6BZO - chains F and O of the 9 polymer chains in the assembly; structure by electron microscopy, 3.38 A resolution.

[Chain F]
Name: RNA polymerase sigma factor SigA
Organism: Mycobacterium tuberculosis
UniProtKB: A0A045HD00 (A0A045HD00_MYCTX); residue numbers follow UniProt; this construct covers 1-528
Amino-acid sequence (531 residues; each row starts with the number of its first residue; numbers below 1 keep their minus sign (Gly-2 is residue -2)):
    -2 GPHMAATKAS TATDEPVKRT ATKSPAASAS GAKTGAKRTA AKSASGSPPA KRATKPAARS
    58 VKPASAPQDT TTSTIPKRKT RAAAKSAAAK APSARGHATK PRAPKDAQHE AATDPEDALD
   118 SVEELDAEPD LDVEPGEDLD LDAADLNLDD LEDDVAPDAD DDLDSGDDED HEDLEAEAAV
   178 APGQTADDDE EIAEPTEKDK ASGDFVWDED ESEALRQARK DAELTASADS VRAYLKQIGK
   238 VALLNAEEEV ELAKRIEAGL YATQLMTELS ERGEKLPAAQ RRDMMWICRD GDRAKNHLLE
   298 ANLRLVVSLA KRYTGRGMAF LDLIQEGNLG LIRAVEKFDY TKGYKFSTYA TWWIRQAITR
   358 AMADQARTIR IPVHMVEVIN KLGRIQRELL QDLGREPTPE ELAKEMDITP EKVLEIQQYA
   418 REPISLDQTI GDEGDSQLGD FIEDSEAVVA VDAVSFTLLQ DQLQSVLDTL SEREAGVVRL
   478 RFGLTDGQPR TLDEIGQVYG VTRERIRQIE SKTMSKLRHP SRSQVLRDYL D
Disordered / not traced: -2 to 201, 528
Differences from the reference sequence: expression tag (-2 to 0)
Residues lining bound ligands: Fidaxomicin (FI8): Leu423, Asp424, Gln434, Val445
From the paper describing this entry:
  - binding site for Fidaxomicin: Asp424, Val445

[Chain O]
Molecule: 31-nt DNA strand
Sequence (31 nucleotides; row label = number of the first residue in the row):
     1 GCTTGACAAA AGTGTTAAAT TGTGCTATAC T

[Chain F / chain O interface]
Residue-residue contacts (46):
  Leu240(F) - DT31(O)  base contact
  Ala298(F) - DT31(O)  base contact
  Asn299(F) - DT31(O)  base contact
  Arg301(F) - DT31(O)  phosphate contact
  Leu302(F) - DT31(O)  hydrogen bond to the base
  Ser305(F) - DT31(O)  hydrogen bond to the sugar
  Arg330(F) - DG24(O)  salt bridge to the phosphate
  Lys334(F) - DC25(O)  salt bridge to the phosphate
  Lys334(F) - DT26(O)  phosphate contact
  Asp336(F) - DA27(O)  base contact
  Lys339(F) - DA27(O)  base contact
  Tyr341(F) - DT28(O)  sugar contact
  Tyr341(F) - DA29(O)  phosphate contact
  Lys342(F) - DA29(O)  hydrogen bond to the phosphate
  Lys342(F) - DC30(O)  salt bridge to the phosphate
  Ser344(F) - DA29(O)  sugar contact
  Ser344(F) - DC30(O)  hydrogen bond to the phosphate
  Ser344(F) - DT31(O)  base contact
  Thr345(F) - DA27(O)  phosphate contact
  Thr345(F) - DT28(O)  sugar contact
  Thr345(F) - DA29(O)  hydrogen bond to the phosphate
  Thr345(F) - DC30(O)  base contact
  Tyr346(F) - DT26(O)  hydrogen bond to the phosphate
  Tyr346(F) - DA27(O)  base contact
  Thr348(F) - DC30(O)  base contact
  Trp349(F) - DT26(O)  base contact
  Trp349(F) - DA27(O)  sugar contact
  Trp350(F) - DC25(O)  phosphate contact
  Gln353(F) - DC25(O)  base contact
  Gln353(F) - DT26(O)  base contact
  Arg357(F) - DT23(O)  base contact
  Arg357(F) - DG24(O)  hydrogen bond to the base
  Arg357(F) - DC25(O)  base contact
  Arg367(F) - DG22(O)  salt bridge to the phosphate
  Pro369(F) - DT21(O)  phosphate contact
  Pro369(F) - DG22(O)  phosphate contact
  Val370(F) - DT23(O)  base contact
  His371(F) - DT20(O)  sugar contact
  His371(F) - DT21(O)  salt bridge to the phosphate
  Thr499(F) - DT4(O)  base contact
  Glu501(F) - DT3(O)  base contact
  Glu501(F) - DT4(O)  base contact
  Arg502(F) - DG1(O)  sugar contact
  Arg502(F) - DC2(O)  salt bridge to the phosphate
  Arg502(F) - DT3(O)  phosphate contact
  Gln505(F) - DC2(O)  base contact
Also at the interface, not in a pair above, chain F (31 interface residues in all): Arg470, Gly497, Val498

[Summary]
31 residues of chain F and 16 residues of chain O are in contact, with 7 hydrogen bonds and 6 salt bridges.
Among the polar pairs are Leu302(F)-DT31(O), Arg357(F)-DG24(O) and Ser305(F)-DT31(O). Bound to chain F:
Fidaxomicin. The paper reports a binding site for Fidaxomicin at Asp424(F) and Val445(F).
Chain F is RNA polymerase sigma factor SigA (Mycobacterium tuberculosis) and chain O is a 31-nt DNA strand;
the structure, Mtb RNAP Holo/RbpA/Fidaxomicin/upstream fork DNA, was determined by electron microscopy,
deposited together with 6C04, 6C05 and 6C06.
